PDB entry 2YZE | X-ray diffraction, 1.99 A resolution | chains B and D of the 4 polymer chains in the assembly

== Chain B (and D) ==
Protein: Uricase
Organism: Arthrobacter globiformis
Notes: EC 1.7.3.3; chain D of this document is another copy of the same molecule, construct and numbering; everything in this record applies to it too
Sequence (302 residues; each row starts with the number of its first residue):
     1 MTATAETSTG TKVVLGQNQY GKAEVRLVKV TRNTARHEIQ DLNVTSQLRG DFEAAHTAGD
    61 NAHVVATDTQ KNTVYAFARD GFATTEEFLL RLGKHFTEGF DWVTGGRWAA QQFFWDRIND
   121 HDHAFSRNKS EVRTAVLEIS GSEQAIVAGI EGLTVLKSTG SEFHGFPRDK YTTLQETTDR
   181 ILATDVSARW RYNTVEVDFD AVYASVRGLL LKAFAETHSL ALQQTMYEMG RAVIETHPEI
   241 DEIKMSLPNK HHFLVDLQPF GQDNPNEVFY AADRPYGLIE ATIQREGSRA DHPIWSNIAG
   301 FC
Unresolved in the structure: 1-10, 298-302
Ligand contacts:
  - NOB ((dihydroxyboranyloxy-hydroxy-boranyl)oxylithium), molecule 1: Y20, V64, A66, T67, D68
  - NOB, molecule 2: F163, L174, R180, A221, L222, Q223, N249, H251, G277, I279

== How chain B and chain D interact ==
Residue-residue contacts - 13 pairs, chain B then chain D:
  K170(B) - P259(D)
  K170(B) - F260(D)
  Y171(B) - F260(D)
  T173(B) - F260(D)
  P259(B) - K170(D)
  P259(B) - T173(D)
  F260(B) - K170(D)
  F260(B) - Y171(D)
  Y270(B) - R274(D)  hydrogen bond (side chain-backbone)
  D273(B) - D273(D)
  D273(B) - R274(D)  salt bridge
  R274(B) - Y270(D)  hydrogen bond (backbone-side chain)
  R274(B) - D273(D)  salt bridge
Other interface residues (no listed pair), chain B (9 interface residues in all): P275
Other interface residues (no listed pair), chain D (9 interface residues in all): P275

== In short ==
The chain B/chain D interface involves 9 residues from each chain; the contacts include 2 hydrogen bonds and 2
salt bridges. Polar contacts include D273(B)-R274(D) and Y270(B)-R274(D). Bound to chain B: compound NOB.
Chain B and chain D are both Uricase (Arthrobacter globiformis); the structure, Crystal structure of uricase
from Arthrobacter globiformis, was determined by X-ray diffraction (same publication as 2YZB, 2YZC and 2YZD).
